6R0F - chain A; structure by X-ray diffraction, 2.05 A resolution.

[Chain A]
Molecule: Non-structural polyprotein
Source organism: Getah virus
UniProtKB: A0A143SL92 (A0A143SL92_GETV); residues 1-160 here correspond to UniProt positions 1333-1492 (UniProt number = residue number + 1332)
Amino-acid sequence (168 residues; row label = number of the first residue in the row; numbers below 1 keep their minus sign (Met-1 is residue -1)):
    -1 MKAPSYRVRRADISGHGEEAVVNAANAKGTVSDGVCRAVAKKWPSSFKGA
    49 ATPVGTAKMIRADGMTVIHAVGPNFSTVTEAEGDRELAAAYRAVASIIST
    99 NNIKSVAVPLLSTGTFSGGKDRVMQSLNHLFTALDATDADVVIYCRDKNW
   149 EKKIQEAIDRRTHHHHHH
Disordered / not traced: -1 to 0, 161-166
Sequence notes: initiating methionine (-1); expression tag (0, 161-166)
Residues lining bound ligands: Adenosine-5-Diphosphoribose (AR6; [(2R,3S,4R,5R)-5-(6-aminopurin-9-yl)-3,4-dihydroxy-oxolan-2-yl]methyl [hydroxy-[[(2R,3S,4R,5S)-3,4,5-trihydroxyoxolan-2-yl]methoxy]phosphoryl] hydrogen phosphate): Ala9, Asp10, Ile11, Ala22, Ala23, Asn24, Thr28, Ser30, Asp31, Gly32, Val33, Cys34, Ala36, Pro107, Leu108, Leu109, Ser110, Thr111, Gly112, Thr113, Phe114, Tyr142, Cys143, Arg144, Trp148
Reported in the primary citation:
  - binding site for Adenosine-5-Diphosphoribose: Asp10, Ile11, Asn24, Ser30, Asp31, Val33, Ser110, Thr111, Gly112, Thr113, Phe114, Arg144, Trp148
  - contacts within the chain: Val121-Trp148
  - catalytic residues: Cys34 (proposed by the authors, not directly observed)

[In short]
Ligands of chain A: Adenosine-5-Diphosphoribose. The paper reports the catalytic residue Cys34; a binding site
for Adenosine-5-Diphosphoribose at Asp10, Ile11 and Asn24 among others.
Chain A is Non-structural polyprotein (Getah virus); the structure, Getah virus macro domain in complex with
ADPr, pose 1, was determined by X-ray diffraction (same publication as 6QZU, 6R0G, 6R0P, 6R0R and 6R0T).
